Entry 7DO5 (X-ray diffraction, 1.84 A resolution); this record covers chains A and C of the 4 polymer chains in the assembly.

[Chain A (and C)]
Molecule: Short-chain dehydrogenase/reductase SDR
Source organism: Azotobacter vinelandii (strain DJ / ATCC BAA-1303)
Notes: chain C of this document is another copy of the same molecule, construct and numbering; everything in this record applies to it too
Reference sequence: C1DMX5 (C1DMX5_AZOVD); residue numbers follow UniProt; this construct covers 2-256
Amino-acid sequence (267 residues; row label = number of the first residue in the row; numbers below 1 keep their minus sign (Met-10 is residue -10)):
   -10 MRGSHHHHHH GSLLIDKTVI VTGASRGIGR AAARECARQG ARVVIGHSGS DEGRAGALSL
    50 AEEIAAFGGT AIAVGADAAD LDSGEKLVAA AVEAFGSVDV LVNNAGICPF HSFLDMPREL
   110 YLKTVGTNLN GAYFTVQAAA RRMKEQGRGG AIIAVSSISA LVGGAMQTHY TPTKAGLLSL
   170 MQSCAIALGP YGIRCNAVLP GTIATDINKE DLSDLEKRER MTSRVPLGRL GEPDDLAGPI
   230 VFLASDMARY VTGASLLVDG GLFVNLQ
Not modelled in the structure: -10 to 0
Construct notes: initiating methionine (-10); expression tag (-9 to 1)
UniProt features mapped onto this chain:
  - active site: Ser146 (Proton donor), Tyr159 (Proton acceptor), Lys163 (Lowers pKa of active site Tyr)
  - binding site (NADP(+)): Gly12, Ser14, Arg15, Ile17, Ser37, Asp66, Ala67, Asn93, Tyr159, Lys163, Ile192
  - binding site (beta-L-rhamnose): Ser146, Ser148, Gln156, Tyr159, Thr191, Asn197
  - mutagenesis: Arg15 (R15T: Increases specificity toward NAD(+). Shows a strong decrease in catalytic efficiency with NADP(+)), Ser37 (S37H: Increases specificity toward NAD(+). Shows a strong decrease in catalytic efficiency with NADP(+) and an increase in catalytic efficiency with NAD(+)), Phe99 (F99A/Y: Shows a strong decrease in catalytic efficiency with L-rhamnose, L-lyxose and L-mannose), Gln156 (Q156A: Almost loss of activity with L-rhamnose as substrate), Thr191 (T191F: Retains 4% of wild-type activity with L-rhamnose as substrate), Ile196 (I196A: Shows a strong decrease in catalytic efficiency with L-rhamnose as substrate, but does not affect catalytic efficiency with L-lyxose and L-mannose), Asp200 (D200A: Retains 16% of wild-type activity with L-rhamnose as substrate; D200H: Retains 22% of wild-type activity with L-rhamnose as substrate)

[Interface between chain A and chain C]
Pairs across the interface - 14 pairs, chain A then chain C:
  Leu150(A) with Phe252(C)
  Val151(A) with Phe252(C); Val253(C); Leu255(C), hydrophobic
  Gly152(A) with Val253(C), hydrogen bond (backbone-backbone)
  Arg213(A) with Gln256(C), hydrogen bond (side chain-backbone)
  Phe252(A) with Leu150(C); Val151(C); Phe252(C), hydrophobic
  Val253(A) with Val151(C); Gly152(C), hydrogen bond (backbone-backbone)
  Leu255(A) with Val151(C), hydrophobic
  Gln256(A) with Arg213(C), hydrogen bond (backbone-side chain); Gln256(C)
Other interface residues (no listed pair), chain A (10 interface residues in all): Ile147, Leu251
Other interface residues (no listed pair), chain C (10 interface residues in all): Ile147, Leu251

[Overview]
The chain A/chain C interface involves 10 residues from each chain, with 4 hydrogen bonds. Polar pairs include
Arg213(A)-Gln256(C) and Gly152(A)-Val253(C). Curated annotation (UniProt) lists 3 active-site residues, 11
NADP+-binding residues, 6 beta-L-rhamnose-binding residues and 7 mutagenesis sites on chain A.
Chain A and chain C are both Short-chain dehydrogenase/reductase SDR (Azotobacter vinelandii (strain DJ / ATCC
BAA-1303)); the structure, Crystal structure of Azotobacter vinelandii L-rhamnose 1-dehydrogenase(apo-form),
was determined by X-ray diffraction, deposited together with 7B81, 7DO6 and 7DO7.
